PDB entry 7PE8 | electron microscopy, 3.20 A resolution | chains A and C of the 5 polymer chains in the assembly

Chain A:
Protein: Serine/threonine-protein kinase mTOR
From: Homo sapiens
Notes: EC 2.7.11.1
Reference sequence: P42345 (MTOR_HUMAN); numbering as in UniProt; present here: 1-246, 259-2549
Sequence (2571 residues; each row starts with the number of its first residue; note: 12 numbers in that range are skipped by the numbering (no residue carries them; nothing is unmodelled there); a row labelled like 246A-246Z holds insertion residues (246A, then the next letters in order)):
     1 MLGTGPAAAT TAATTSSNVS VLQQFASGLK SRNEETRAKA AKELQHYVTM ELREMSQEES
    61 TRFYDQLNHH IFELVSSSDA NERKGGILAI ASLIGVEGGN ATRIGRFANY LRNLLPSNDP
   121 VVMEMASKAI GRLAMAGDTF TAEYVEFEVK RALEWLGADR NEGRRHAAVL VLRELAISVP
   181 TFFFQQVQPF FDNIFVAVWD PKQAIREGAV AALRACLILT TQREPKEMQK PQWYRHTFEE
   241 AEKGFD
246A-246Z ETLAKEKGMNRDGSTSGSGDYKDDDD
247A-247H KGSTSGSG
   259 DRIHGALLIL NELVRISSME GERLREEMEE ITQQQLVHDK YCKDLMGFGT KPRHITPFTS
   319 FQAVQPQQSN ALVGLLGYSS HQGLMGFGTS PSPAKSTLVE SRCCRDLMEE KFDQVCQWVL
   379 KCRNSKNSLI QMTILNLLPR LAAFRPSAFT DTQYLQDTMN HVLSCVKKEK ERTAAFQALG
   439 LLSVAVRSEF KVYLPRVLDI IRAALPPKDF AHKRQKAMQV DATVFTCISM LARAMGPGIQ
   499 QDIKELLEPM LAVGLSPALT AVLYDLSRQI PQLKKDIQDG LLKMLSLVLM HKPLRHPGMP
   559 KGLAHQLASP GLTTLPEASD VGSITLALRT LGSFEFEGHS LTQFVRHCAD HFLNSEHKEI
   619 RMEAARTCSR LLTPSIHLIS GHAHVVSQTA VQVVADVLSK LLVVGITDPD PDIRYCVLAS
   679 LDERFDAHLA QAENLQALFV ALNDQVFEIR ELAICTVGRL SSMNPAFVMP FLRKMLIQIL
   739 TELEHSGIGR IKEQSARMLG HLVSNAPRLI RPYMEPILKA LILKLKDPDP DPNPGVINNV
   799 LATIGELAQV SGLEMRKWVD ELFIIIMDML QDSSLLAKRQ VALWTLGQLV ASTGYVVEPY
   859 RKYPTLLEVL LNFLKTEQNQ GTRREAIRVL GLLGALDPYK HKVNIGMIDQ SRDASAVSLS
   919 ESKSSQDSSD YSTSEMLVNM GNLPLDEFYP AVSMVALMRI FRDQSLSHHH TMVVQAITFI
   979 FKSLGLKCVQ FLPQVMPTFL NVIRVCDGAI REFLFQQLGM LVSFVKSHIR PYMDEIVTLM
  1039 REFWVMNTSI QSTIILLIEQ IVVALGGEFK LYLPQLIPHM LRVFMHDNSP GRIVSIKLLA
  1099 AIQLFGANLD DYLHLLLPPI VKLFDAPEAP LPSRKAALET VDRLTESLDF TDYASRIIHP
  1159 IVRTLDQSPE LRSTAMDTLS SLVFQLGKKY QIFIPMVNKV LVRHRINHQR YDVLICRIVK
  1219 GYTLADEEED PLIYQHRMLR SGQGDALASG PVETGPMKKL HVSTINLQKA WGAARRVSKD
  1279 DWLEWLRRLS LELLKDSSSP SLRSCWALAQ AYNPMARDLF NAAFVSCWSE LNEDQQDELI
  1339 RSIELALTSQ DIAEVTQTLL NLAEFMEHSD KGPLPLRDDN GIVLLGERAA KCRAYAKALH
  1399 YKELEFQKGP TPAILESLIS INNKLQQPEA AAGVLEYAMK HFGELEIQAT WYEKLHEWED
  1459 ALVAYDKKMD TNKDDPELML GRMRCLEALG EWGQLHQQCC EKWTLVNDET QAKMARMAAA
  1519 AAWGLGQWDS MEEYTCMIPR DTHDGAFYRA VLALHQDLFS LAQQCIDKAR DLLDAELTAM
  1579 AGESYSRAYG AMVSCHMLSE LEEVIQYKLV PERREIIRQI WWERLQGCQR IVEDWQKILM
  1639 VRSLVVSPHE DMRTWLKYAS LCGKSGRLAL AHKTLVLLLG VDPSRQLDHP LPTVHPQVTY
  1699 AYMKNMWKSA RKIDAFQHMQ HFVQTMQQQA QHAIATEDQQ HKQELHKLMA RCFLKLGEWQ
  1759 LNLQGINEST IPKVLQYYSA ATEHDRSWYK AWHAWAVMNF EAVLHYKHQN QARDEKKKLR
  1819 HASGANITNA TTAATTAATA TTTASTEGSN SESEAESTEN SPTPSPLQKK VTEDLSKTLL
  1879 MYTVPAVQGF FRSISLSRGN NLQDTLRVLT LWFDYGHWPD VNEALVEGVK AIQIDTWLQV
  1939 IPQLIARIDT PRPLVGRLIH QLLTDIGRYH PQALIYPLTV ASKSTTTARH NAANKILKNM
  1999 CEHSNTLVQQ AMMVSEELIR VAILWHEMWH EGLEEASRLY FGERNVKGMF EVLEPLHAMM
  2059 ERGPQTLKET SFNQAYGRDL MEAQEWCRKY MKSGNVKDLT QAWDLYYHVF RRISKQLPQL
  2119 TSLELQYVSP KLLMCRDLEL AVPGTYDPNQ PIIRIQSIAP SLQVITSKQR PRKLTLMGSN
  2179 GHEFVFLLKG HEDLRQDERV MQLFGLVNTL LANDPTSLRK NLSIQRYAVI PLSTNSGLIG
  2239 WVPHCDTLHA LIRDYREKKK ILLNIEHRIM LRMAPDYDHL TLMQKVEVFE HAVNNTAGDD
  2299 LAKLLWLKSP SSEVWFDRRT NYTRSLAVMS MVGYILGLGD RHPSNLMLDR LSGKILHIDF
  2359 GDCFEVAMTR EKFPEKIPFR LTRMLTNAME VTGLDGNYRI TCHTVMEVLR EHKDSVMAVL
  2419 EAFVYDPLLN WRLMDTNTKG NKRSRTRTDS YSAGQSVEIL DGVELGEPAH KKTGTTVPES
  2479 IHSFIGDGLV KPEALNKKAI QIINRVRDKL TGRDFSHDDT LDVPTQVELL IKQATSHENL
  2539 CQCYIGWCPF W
Unresolved in the structure: 1-16, 31-36, 54-59, 75-81, 157-161, 224-232, 246A-246Z, 247A-247H, 290-303, 318-355, 381-385, 405-409, 467-477, 492-496, 550-579, 596-598, 634-643, 787-790, 904-928, 1239-1262, 1811-1872, 2434-2491
Construct notes: insertion (246M-246Z, 247A-247H)
Residues lining bound ligands: inositol hexakisphosphate (IHP): Arg1628, Lys1655, Ser1658, Lys1662, Tyr1698, Lys1702, Arg1749, Lys1753, Trp1786, Lys1788
UniProt features mapped onto this chain:
  - region: Val2162 to Arg2168 (G-loop), Lys2258 to Gly2296 (Interaction with MLST8), Gly2335 to Asn2343 (Catalytic loop), His2355 to Thr2380 (Activation loop)
  - binding site (1D-myo-inositol hexakisphosphate): Lys1662, Lys1702, Arg1749
  - binding site (ATP): Ser2165, Gln2167, Leu2185, Lys2187, Glu2190, Tyr2225, Gly2238, Trp2239, Val2240, Thr2245, Met2345, Ile2356
  - binding site (Mg(2+)): Asn2343, Asp2357
  - modified residue: Met1 (N-acetylmethionine), Ser567 (Phosphoserine), Thr1162 (Phosphothreonine), Lys1218 (N6-acetyllysine), Ser1261 (Phosphoserine), Ser2159 (Phosphoserine), Thr2164 (Phosphothreonine), Thr2173 (Phosphothreonine), Thr2446 (Phosphothreonine), Ser2448 (Phosphoserine), Ser2478 (Phosphoserine), Ser2481 (Phosphoserine)
  - cross-link: Lys2066 (Glycyl lysine isopeptide (Lys-Gly) (interchain with G-Cter in ubiquitin))
From the paper describing this entry:
  - conformationally variable residues (order/disorder transition): Met304 to Thr317

Chain C:
Protein: Target of rapamycin complex subunit LST8
From: Homo sapiens
Reference sequence: Q9BVC4 (LST8_HUMAN); residues 1-326 here = UniProt positions 1-326
Sequence (326 residues; numbered 1 to 326; the number before each row is that of its first residue):
     1 MNTSPGTVGS DPVILATAGY DHTVRFWQAH SGICTRTVQH QDSQVNALEV TPDRSMIAAA
    61 GYQHIRMYDL NSNNPNPIIS YDGVNKNIAS VGFHEDGRWM YTGGEDCTAR IWDLRSRNLQ
   121 CQRIFQVNAP INCVCLHPNQ AELIVGDQSG AIHIWDLKTD HNEQLIPEPE VSITSAHIDP
   181 DASYMAAVNS TGNCYVWNLT GGIGDEVTQL IPKTKIPAHT RYALQCRFSP DSTLLATCSA
   241 DQTCKIWRTS NFSLMTELSI KSGNPGESSR GWMWGCAFSG DSQYIVTASS DNLARLWCVE
   301 TGEIKREYGG HQKAVVCLAF NDSVLG
Unresolved in the structure: 1-7

Interface between chain A and chain C:
Residue-residue contacts (23):
  Arg2270(A) - Lys313(C)  hydrogen bond (backbone-side chain)
  Met2271(A) - Tyr20(C)
  Pro2273(A) - His22(C)
  Asp2274(A) - His22(C)  salt bridge
  Asp2274(A) - Ser43(C)
  His2277(A) - Gln44(C)
  His2277(A) - Tyr62(C)  hydrogen bond
  His2277(A) - Asn87(C)  hydrogen bond (backbone-side chain)
  Leu2278(A) - Tyr20(C)  hydrophobic
  Leu2278(A) - Gln44(C)
  Thr2279(A) - Asn46(C)
  Leu2280(A) - Gln148(C)
  Met2281(A) - Tyr222(C)  hydrophobic
  Gln2282(A) - Tyr20(C)
  Gln2282(A) - Gln44(C)  hydrogen bond
  Gln2282(A) - Asn46(C)
  Gln2282(A) - Trp274(C)
  Gln2282(A) - Val316(C)
  Glu2285(A) - Trp272(C)  hydrogen bond
  Glu2285(A) - Ser290(C)
  Glu2288(A) - Arg221(C)  salt bridge
  Glu2288(A) - Trp272(C)
  Glu2536(A) - Tyr222(C)  hydrogen bond
Interface residues without a listed pair, chain A (15 interface residues in all): Ala2272, Val2284
Interface residues without a listed pair, chain C (21 interface residues in all): Asp42, Glu105, Thr174, Ala223, Leu224, Gly271

Overview:
Chain A and chain C form an interface of 15 and 21 residues respectively; the contacts include 6 hydrogen
bonds and 2 salt bridges. Polar pairs include Asp2274(A)-His22(C), Glu2288(A)-Arg221(C) and
Arg2270(A)-Lys313(C). Ligands of chain A: inositol hexakisphosphate. From the paper: conformational
variability at Met304(A).
Here chain A is Serine/threonine-protein kinase mTOR and chain C is Target of rapamycin complex subunit LST8,
both from Homo sapiens. Entry 7PE8 (cryo-EM structure of DEPTOR bound to human mTOR complex 2, focussed on one
protomer) was determined by electron microscopy together with 7PE7, 7PE9, 7PEA, 7PEB and 7PEC from the same
study.
